Entry 7O41 (electron microscopy, 7.60 A resolution (low resolution: residue-level contacts below are approximate; hydrogen-bond / salt-bridge calls are withheld)); this record covers chains C and B of the 6 polymer chains in the assembly.

# Chain C
Protein: TrwM protein
Source organism: Escherichia coli
Reference sequence: O50329 (O50329_ECOLX); residues 1-104 here = UniProt positions 1-104
Amino-acid sequence (104 residues; numbered 1 to 104; the number before each row is that of its first residue):
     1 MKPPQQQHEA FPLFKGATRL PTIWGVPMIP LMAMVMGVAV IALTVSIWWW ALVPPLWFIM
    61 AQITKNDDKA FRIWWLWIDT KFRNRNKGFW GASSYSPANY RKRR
Differences from the reference sequence: conflict W24 (Leu in O50329), V26 (Glu in O50329)

# Chain B
Protein: TrwK protein
Source organism: Escherichia coli
Reference sequence: O50330 (O50330_ECOLX); numbering as in UniProt (aligned over 1-823)
Amino-acid sequence (823 residues; numbered 1 to 823; the number before each row is that of its first residue):
     1 MGAIESRKLL ASETPVGQFI PYSHHVTDTI ISTKNAEYLS VWKIDGRSHQ SASEADVFQW
    61 IRELNNTLRG ISSANLSLWT HIVRRRVYEY PDAEFDNVFC RQLDEKYRES FTGYNLMVND
   121 LYLTVVYRPV SDKVLSFFAK RERETPDQKK HRQESCIKAL EDINRTLGQS FKRYGAELLS
   181 VYEKGGHAFS APLEFLARLV NGEHIPMPIC RDRFSDYMAV NRPMFSKWGE VGELRSLTGL
   241 RRFGMLEIRE YDDATEPGQL NVLLESDYEF VLTHSFSVLS RPAAKEYLQR HQKNLIDARD
   301 VATDQIEEID EALNQLISGH FVMGEHHCTL TVYGETVQQV RDNLAHASAA MLDVAVLPKP
   361 VDLALEAGYW AQLPANWQWR PRPAPITSLN FLSFSPFHNF MSGKPTGNPW GPAVTILKTV
   421 SGTPLYFNFH ASKEEEDATD KRLLGNTMLI GQSSSGKTVL LGFLLAQAQK FKPTIVAFDK
   481 DRGMEISIRA MGGRYLPLKT GEPSGFNPFQ LPPTHANLIF LKQFVKKLAA AGGEVTHRDE
   541 EEIDQAITAM MSDSIDKSLR RLSLLLQFLP NPRSDDMDAR PTVHARLVKW CEGGDYGWLF
   601 DNPTDALDLS THQIYGFDIT EFLDNPEART PVMMYLLYRT ESMIDGRRFM YVFDEFWKPL
   661 QDEYFEDLAK NKQKTIRKQN GIFVFATQEP SDALESNIAK TLIQQCATYI FLANPKADYE
   721 DYTQGFKLTD SEFELVRGLG EFSRRFLIKQ GDQSALAEMN LGKFRTIVDG ETVERDFDDE
   781 LLVLSGTPDN AEIAESIIAE VGDDPAVWLP IFLDRVKAER SDV
Unresolved in the structure: 1-14, 131-146, 237-239, 434-440, 504-514, 531-605, 765-774, 822-823

# How chain C and chain B interact
Pairs across the interface (5; chain C residue first):
  W90(C) - L363(B)
  N99(C) - R382(B)
  Y100(C) - R382(B)
  R101(C) - P381(B)
  R101(C) - R382(B)
Also at the interface, not in a pair above, chain C (8 interface residues in all): F89, P97, A98, K102
Also at the interface, not in a pair above, chain B (6 interface residues in all): W228, D362, P383

# Overview
Chain C and chain B form an interface of 8 and 6 residues respectively.
Chain C is TrwM protein and chain B is TrwK protein, both from Escherichia coli; the structure, Hexameric
composite model of the Inner Membrane Complex (IMC) with the Arches from the fully-assembled R388 ..., was
determined by electron microscopy together with 7O3J, 7O3T, 7O3V and 7OIU from the same study.
